Entry 7KC1 (electron microscopy, 3.41 A resolution); this record covers chains A and C of the 12 polymer chains in the assembly.

== Chain A (and C) ==
Name: Hemagglutinin
Organism: Influenza A virus
Notes: chain C of this document is another copy of the same molecule, construct and numbering; everything in this record applies to it too
Reference sequence: L0HR89 (L0HR89_9INFA); residues -15 to 329 here correspond to UniProt positions 1-345 (UniProt number = residue number + 16)
Amino-acid sequence (345 residues; numbered -15 to 329; the number before each row is that of its first residue; numbers below 1 keep their minus sign (Met-15 is residue -15)):
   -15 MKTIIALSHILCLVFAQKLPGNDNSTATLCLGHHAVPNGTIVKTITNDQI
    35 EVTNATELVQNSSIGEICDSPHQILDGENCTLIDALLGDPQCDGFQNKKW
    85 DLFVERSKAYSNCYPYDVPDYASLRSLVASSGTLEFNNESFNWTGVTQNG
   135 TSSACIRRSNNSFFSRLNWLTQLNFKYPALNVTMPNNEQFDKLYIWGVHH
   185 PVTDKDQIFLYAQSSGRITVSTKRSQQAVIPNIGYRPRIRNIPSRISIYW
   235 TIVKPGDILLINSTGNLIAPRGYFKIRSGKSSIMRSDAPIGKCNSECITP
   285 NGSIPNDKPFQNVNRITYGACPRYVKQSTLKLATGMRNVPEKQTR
Not modelled in the structure: -15 to 11, 326-329
Disulfides: Cys52-Cys277, Cys64-Cys76, Cys97-Cys139, Cys281-Cys305
Covalent attachments: N-acetylglucosamine (NAG) linked to Asn22, Asn38, Asn63, Asn126, Asn133, Asn246, Asn285; glycan linked to Asn165

== Chain A / chain C interface ==
Pairs across the interface - 19 pairs, chain A then chain C:
  Arg201(A) - Asn216(C)
  Ser205(A) - Tyr219(C)  hydrogen bond (side chain-backbone)
  Ser205(A) - Arg220(C)
  Ser205(A) - Pro221(C)
  Thr206(A) - Pro221(C)
  Thr206(A) - Arg229(C)  hydrogen bond (backbone-side chain)
  Lys207(A) - Pro221(C)
  Lys207(A) - Ile223(C)
  Lys207(A) - Arg229(C)  hydrogen bond (backbone-side chain)
  Arg208(A) - Asp101(C)
  Gln210(A) - Asp101(C)
  Gln210(A) - His184(C)
  Gln210(A) - Arg220(C)  hydrogen bond
  Gln210(A) - Arg229(C)
  Gln210(A) - Ser231(C)
  Ala212(A) - Asn216(C)
  Ile242(A) - Pro221(C)
  Leu244(A) - Tyr219(C)
  Leu244(A) - Arg220(C)
Also at the interface, not in a pair above, chain A (12 interface residues in all): Thr203, Ser209, Asn246
Also at the interface, not in a pair above, chain C (11 interface residues in all): Ile217, Arg222

== Summary ==
12 residues of chain A face 11 of chain C across their interface, with 4 hydrogen bonds. Polar pairs include
Ser205(A)-Tyr219(C), Thr206(A)-Arg229(C) and Lys207(A)-Arg229(C). N-acetylglucosamine is covalently linked to
Asn22(A), Asn38(A), Asn63(A), Asn126(A), Asn133(A) and Asn246(A) and 1 more.
Chain A and chain C are both Hemagglutinin (Influenza A virus); the structure, Cryo-EM structure of
SRR2899884.46167H+MEDI8852L fab in complex with Victoria HA, was determined by electron microscopy.
